Entry 4G0V (X-ray diffraction, 2.55 A resolution); this record covers chains A and B of the 6 polymer chains in the assembly.

== Chain A (and B) ==
Name: DNA topoisomerase 2-beta
From: Homo sapiens
Notes: EC 5.99.1.3; fragment: htop2beta cleavage core; chain B of this document is another copy of the same molecule, construct and numbering; everything in this record applies to it too
UniProt: Q02880 (TOP2B_HUMAN); residues 445-1201 here correspond to UniProt positions 450-1206 (UniProt number = residue number + 5)
Sequence (803 residues; numbered 419 to 1221; the number before each row is that of its first residue):
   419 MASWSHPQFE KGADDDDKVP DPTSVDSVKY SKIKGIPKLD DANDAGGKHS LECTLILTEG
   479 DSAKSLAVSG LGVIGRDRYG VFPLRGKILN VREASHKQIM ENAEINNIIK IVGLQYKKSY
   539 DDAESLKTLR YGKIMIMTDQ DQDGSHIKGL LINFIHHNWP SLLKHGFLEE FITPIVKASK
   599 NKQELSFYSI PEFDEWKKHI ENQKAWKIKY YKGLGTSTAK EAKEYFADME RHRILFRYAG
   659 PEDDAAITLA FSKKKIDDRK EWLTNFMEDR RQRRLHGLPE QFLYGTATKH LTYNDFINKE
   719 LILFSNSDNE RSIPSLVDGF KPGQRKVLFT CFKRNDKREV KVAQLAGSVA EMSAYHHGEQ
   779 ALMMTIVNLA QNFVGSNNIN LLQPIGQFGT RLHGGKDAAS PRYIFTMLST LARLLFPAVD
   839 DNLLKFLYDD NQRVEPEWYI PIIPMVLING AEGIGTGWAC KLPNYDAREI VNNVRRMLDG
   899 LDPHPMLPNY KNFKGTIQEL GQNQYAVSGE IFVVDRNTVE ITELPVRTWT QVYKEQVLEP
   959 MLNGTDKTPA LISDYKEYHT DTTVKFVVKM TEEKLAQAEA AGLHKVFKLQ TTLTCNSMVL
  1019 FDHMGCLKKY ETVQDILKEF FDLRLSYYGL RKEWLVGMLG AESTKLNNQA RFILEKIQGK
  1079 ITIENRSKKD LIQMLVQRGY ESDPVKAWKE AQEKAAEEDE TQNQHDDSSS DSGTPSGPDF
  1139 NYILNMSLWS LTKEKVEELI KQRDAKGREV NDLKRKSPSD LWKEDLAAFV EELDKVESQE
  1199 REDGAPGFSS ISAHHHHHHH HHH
Disordered / not traced: 419-451, 592-645, 697-706, 1112-1134, 1202-1221 (chain B: 419-448, 591-636, 694-706, 963-966, 1111-1134, 1202-1221)
Construct notes: expression tag (419-444, 1202-1221)
Curated features (UniProtKB/Swiss-Prot):
  - region: Lys-1006 to Ser-1015 (Interaction with DNA)
  - motif: Glu-1029 to Phe-1039 (Nuclear export signal)
  - active site: Tyr-821 (O-(5'-phospho-DNA)-tyrosine intermediate)
  - binding site (Mg(2+)): Glu-477, Asp-557, Asp-559
  - site: Lys-505 (Interaction with DNA), Asn-508 (Interaction with DNA), Arg-677 (Interaction with DNA), Lys-678 (Interaction with DNA), Lys-739 (Interaction with DNA), Tyr-773 (Interaction with DNA), Arg-820 (Transition state stabilizer), Ile-872 (Important for DNA bending), Trp-947 (Interaction with DNA)
  - cross-link (Glycyl lysine isopeptide (Lys-Gly)): Lys-595 (interchain with G-Cter in SUMO2), Lys-600 (interchain with G-Cter in SUMO2), Lys-630 (interchain with G-Cter in SUMO2), Lys-638 (interchain with G-Cter in SUMO2), Lys-641 (interchain with G-Cter in SUMO2), Lys-671 (interchain with G-Cter in SUMO2), Lys-707 (interchain with G-Cter in SUMO2), Lys-1087 (interchain with G-Cter in SUMO2)
Bound ions: Mg2+: Asp-557, Asp-559
Ligand contacts: mitoxantrone (MIX; 1,4-dihydroxy-5,8-bis({2-[(2-hydroxyethyl)amino]ethyl}amino)-9,10-anthracenedione): Arg-503, Gly-504, Lys-505, Ile-506, Leu-507, Asn-520, Glu-522, Gln-778, Met-782
From the paper describing this entry:
  - binding site for mitoxantrone: Arg-503, Gly-504, Asn-520, Glu-522, Gln-778
  - binding site for the 12-nt DNA strand: Tyr-821
  - conformationally variable residues (side-chain flip): Arg-503
  - specificity-determining residues: Gln-778, Ala-816 (by similarity / conservation)
  - binding site for the 12-nt DNA strand: Tyr-821

== Interface between chain A and chain B ==
Pairs across the interface (72):
  Val-491(A) / Glu-975(B)
  Lys-759(A) / Ala-768(B)
  Lys-759(A) / Glu-777(B)  salt bridge
  Gln-762(A) / Gln-762(B)  hydrogen bond
  Gln-762(A) / Gly-765(B)  hydrogen bond (side chain-backbone)
  Gln-762(A) / Ser-766(B)
  Gln-762(A) / Glu-769(B)
  Gln-762(A) / Glu-777(B)  hydrogen bond
  Gly-765(A) / Gln-762(B)
  Ser-766(A) / Gln-762(B)
  Glu-769(A) / Gln-762(B)
  Glu-777(A) / Lys-759(B)  salt bridge
  Glu-777(A) / Arg-820(B)  salt bridge
  Gln-778(A) / Arg-820(B)
  Met-781(A) / Arg-820(B)
  Arg-820(A) / Glu-777(B)  salt bridge
  Arg-820(A) / Met-781(B)
  Arg-820(A) / Arg-820(B)
  Phe-1070(A) / Leu-1146(B)  hydrophobic
  Lys-1074(A) / Lys-1074(B)
  Lys-1074(A) / Glu-1082(B)  salt bridge
  Ile-1075(A) / Glu-1082(B)
  Ile-1075(A) / Asn-1083(B)
  Ile-1081(A) / Leu-1146(B)
  Ile-1081(A) / Leu-1149(B)
  Glu-1082(A) / Lys-1074(B)  salt bridge
  Glu-1082(A) / Ile-1075(B)
  Glu-1082(A) / Glu-1082(B)
  Glu-1082(A) / Leu-1149(B)
  Asn-1083(A) / Ile-1075(B)
  Asn-1083(A) / Leu-1149(B)  hydrogen bond (backbone-backbone)
  Asn-1083(A) / Lys-1151(B)  hydrogen bond
  Arg-1084(A) / Thr-1150(B)
  Arg-1084(A) / Lys-1151(B)  hydrogen bond (backbone-backbone)
  Ser-1085(A) / Lys-1151(B)
  Ser-1085(A) / Glu-1152(B)
  Lys-1086(A) / Trp-1147(B)
  Lys-1086(A) / Glu-1152(B)  hydrogen bond (backbone-side chain)
  Leu-1089(A) / Thr-1150(B)
  Asn-1139(A) / Trp-1147(B)  hydrogen bond
  Ile-1141(A) / Leu-1146(B)
  Leu-1142(A) / Ser-1145(B)
  Leu-1142(A) / Leu-1146(B)  hydrogen bond (backbone-backbone)
  Leu-1142(A) / Trp-1147(B)  hydrogen bond (backbone-backbone)
  Asn-1143(A) / Ser-1145(B)
  Asn-1143(A) / Trp-1147(B)  hydrogen bond
  Met-1144(A) / Ser-1145(B)
  Met-1144(A) / Leu-1146(B)  hydrogen bond (backbone-backbone)
  Ser-1145(A) / Leu-1142(B)
  Ser-1145(A) / Asn-1143(B)
  Ser-1145(A) / Met-1144(B)
  Leu-1146(A) / Phe-1070(B)  hydrophobic
  Leu-1146(A) / Ile-1081(B)
  Leu-1146(A) / Ile-1141(B)
  Leu-1146(A) / Leu-1142(B)  hydrogen bond (backbone-backbone)
  Leu-1146(A) / Met-1144(B)  hydrogen bond (backbone-backbone)
  Leu-1146(A) / Leu-1146(B)  hydrophobic
  Trp-1147(A) / Lys-1086(B)
  Trp-1147(A) / Asn-1139(B)  hydrogen bond
  Trp-1147(A) / Leu-1142(B)  hydrogen bond (backbone-backbone)
  Trp-1147(A) / Asn-1143(B)  hydrogen bond
  Leu-1149(A) / Ile-1081(B)
  Leu-1149(A) / Glu-1082(B)
  Leu-1149(A) / Asn-1083(B)  hydrogen bond (backbone-backbone)
  Leu-1149(A) / Leu-1146(B)  hydrophobic
  Thr-1150(A) / Arg-1084(B)
  Thr-1150(A) / Leu-1089(B)
  Lys-1151(A) / Asn-1083(B)
  Lys-1151(A) / Arg-1084(B)  hydrogen bond (backbone-backbone)
  Lys-1151(A) / Ser-1085(B)
  Glu-1152(A) / Ser-1085(B)
  Glu-1152(A) / Lys-1086(B)  hydrogen bond (side chain-backbone)
Also at the interface, not in a pair above, chain A (36 interface residues in all): Arg-756, Ala-761, Ala-768, Gly-776
Also at the interface, not in a pair above, chain B (37 interface residues in all): Val-758, Ala-761, Tyr-821, Ile-1090, Val-1154

== Overview ==
The interface between chain A and chain B involves 36 residues on one side and 37 on the other, with 20
hydrogen bonds and 6 salt bridges. Polar contacts include Lys-759(A)/Glu-777(B), Glu-777(A)/Arg-820(B) and
Lys-1074(A)/Glu-1082(B). From the paper: a binding site for mitoxantrone at Arg-503(A), Gly-504(A) and
Asn-520(A) among others; a binding site for the 12-nt DNA strand at Tyr-821(A).
Chain A and chain B are both DNA topoisomerase 2-beta (Homo sapiens); the structure, Human topoisomerase
iibeta in complex with DNA and mitoxantrone, was determined by X-ray diffraction, deposited together with
4J3N, 4G0U and 4G0W.
